PDB entry 8V0D | X-ray diffraction, 2.40 A resolution | chains B and A

[Chain B (and A)]
Name: Ubch5B-RING3 of MIB1 fusion protein
Organism: Homo sapiens
Notes: EC 2.3.2.23, 2.3.2.24, 2.3.2.27; chain A of this document is another copy of the same molecule, construct and numbering; everything in this record applies to it too
Reference sequence: chimeric construct of P62837, Q86YT6: residues 1-147 from P62837 (UB2D2_HUMAN) positions 1-147 (same numbers); residues 936-1006 from Q86YT6 positions 936-1006 (same numbers)
Sequence (237 residues; row label = number of the first residue in the row; note: 770 numbers in that range are skipped by the numbering (no residue carries them; nothing is unmodelled there); numbering starts at 0):
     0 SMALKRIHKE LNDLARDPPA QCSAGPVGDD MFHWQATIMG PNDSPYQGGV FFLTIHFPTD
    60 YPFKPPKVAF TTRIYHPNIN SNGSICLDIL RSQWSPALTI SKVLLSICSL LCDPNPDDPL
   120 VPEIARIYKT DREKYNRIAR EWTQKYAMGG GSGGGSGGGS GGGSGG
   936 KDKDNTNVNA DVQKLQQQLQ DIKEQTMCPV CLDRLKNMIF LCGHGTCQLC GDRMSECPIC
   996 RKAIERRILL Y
Disordered / not traced: 149-165, 936-942 (chain A: 149-165, 936-944)
Sequence notes: expression tag (0); linker (148-165)
Ion coordination: Zn2+ site 1: Cys-963, Cys-966, Cys-982, Cys-985; Zn2+ site 2: Cys-977, His-979, Cys-992, Cys-995
Swiss-Prot annotation at these positions:
  - zinc finger: Cys-963 to Arg-996 (RING-type 3)
From the paper describing this entry:
  - contacts within the chain: Trp-93/Arg-996 (backbone contact), Phe-62/Val-965 (hydrophobic contact)
  - self-association interface (contacts with another copy of this molecule): Ile-957, Ile-974
  - mutagenesis - I974E, C995S: abolished signaling
  - mutagenesis - I957E: decreased signaling
  - mutagenesis - I957E: decreased catalytic activity
  - mutagenesis - I974E: abolished catalytic activity

[How chain B and chain A interact]
Pairs across the interface (29; chain B residue first):
  Val-947(B) / Gln-948(A)
  Val-947(B) / Gln-951(A)  hydrogen bond (backbone-side chain)
  Leu-950(B) / Gln-951(A)
  Leu-950(B) / Gln-955(A)
  Gln-951(B) / Gln-951(A)  hydrogen bond (backbone-side chain)
  Gln-953(B) / Gln-955(A)  hydrogen bond
  Leu-954(B) / Gln-951(A)
  Leu-954(B) / Gln-955(A)
  Ile-957(B) / Ile-957(A)  hydrophobic
  Ile-957(B) / Lys-958(A)
  Gln-960(B) / Leu-970(A)
  Thr-961(B) / Thr-961(A)
  Lys-971(B) / Tyr-1006(A)
  Ile-974(B) / Ile-974(A)  hydrophobic
  Ile-974(B) / Leu-1005(A)  hydrophobic
  Leu-976(B) / Arg-1001(A)
  Leu-976(B) / Ile-1003(A)  hydrophobic
  Gly-978(B) / Leu-1004(A)
  Gly-978(B) / Leu-1005(A)
  Gly-978(B) / Tyr-1006(A)  hydrogen bond (backbone-backbone)
  His-979(B) / Tyr-1006(A)
  Arg-1001(B) / Leu-976(A)
  Ile-1003(B) / Ile-974(A)  hydrophobic
  Ile-1003(B) / Ile-1003(A)  hydrophobic
  Leu-1004(B) / Gly-978(A)
  Leu-1005(B) / Ile-974(A)  hydrophobic
  Leu-1005(B) / Gly-978(A)
  Tyr-1006(B) / Gly-978(A)  hydrogen bond (backbone-backbone)
  Tyr-1006(B) / His-979(A)
Other interface residues (no listed pair), chain B (21 interface residues in all): Lys-958, Leu-970, Phe-975
Other interface residues (no listed pair), chain A (22 interface residues in all): Gln-952, Leu-954, Gln-960, Lys-971, Phe-975, Cys-977

[Overview]
21 residues of chain B and 22 residues of chain A are in contact, with 5 hydrogen bonds. Polar pairs include
Val-947(B)/Gln-951(A), Gln-951(B)/Gln-951(A) and Gln-953(B)/Gln-955(A). Cys-963(B), Cys-966(B), Cys-982(B) and
Cys-985(B) form the Zn2+ site 1. From the paper: I974E and C995S of chain B abolish signaling; a
self-association interface involving Ile-957(B) and Ile-974(B).
Both chains are Ubch5B-RING3 of MIB1 fusion protein (Homo sapiens). Entry 8V0D (Ubch5B-RING3 of MIB1 fusion
structure) was determined by X-ray diffraction, deposited together with 8V0E.
